3APC - chain A; structure by X-ray diffraction, 2.54 A resolution.

# Chain A
Molecule: Phosphatidylinositol-4,5-bisphosphate 3-kinase catalytic subunit gamma isoform
Organism: Homo sapiens
Notes: EC 2.7.1.153
UniProtKB: P48736 (PK3CG_HUMAN); numbering as in UniProt (aligned over 144-1102)
Chain sequence (966 residues; row label = number of the first residue in the row):
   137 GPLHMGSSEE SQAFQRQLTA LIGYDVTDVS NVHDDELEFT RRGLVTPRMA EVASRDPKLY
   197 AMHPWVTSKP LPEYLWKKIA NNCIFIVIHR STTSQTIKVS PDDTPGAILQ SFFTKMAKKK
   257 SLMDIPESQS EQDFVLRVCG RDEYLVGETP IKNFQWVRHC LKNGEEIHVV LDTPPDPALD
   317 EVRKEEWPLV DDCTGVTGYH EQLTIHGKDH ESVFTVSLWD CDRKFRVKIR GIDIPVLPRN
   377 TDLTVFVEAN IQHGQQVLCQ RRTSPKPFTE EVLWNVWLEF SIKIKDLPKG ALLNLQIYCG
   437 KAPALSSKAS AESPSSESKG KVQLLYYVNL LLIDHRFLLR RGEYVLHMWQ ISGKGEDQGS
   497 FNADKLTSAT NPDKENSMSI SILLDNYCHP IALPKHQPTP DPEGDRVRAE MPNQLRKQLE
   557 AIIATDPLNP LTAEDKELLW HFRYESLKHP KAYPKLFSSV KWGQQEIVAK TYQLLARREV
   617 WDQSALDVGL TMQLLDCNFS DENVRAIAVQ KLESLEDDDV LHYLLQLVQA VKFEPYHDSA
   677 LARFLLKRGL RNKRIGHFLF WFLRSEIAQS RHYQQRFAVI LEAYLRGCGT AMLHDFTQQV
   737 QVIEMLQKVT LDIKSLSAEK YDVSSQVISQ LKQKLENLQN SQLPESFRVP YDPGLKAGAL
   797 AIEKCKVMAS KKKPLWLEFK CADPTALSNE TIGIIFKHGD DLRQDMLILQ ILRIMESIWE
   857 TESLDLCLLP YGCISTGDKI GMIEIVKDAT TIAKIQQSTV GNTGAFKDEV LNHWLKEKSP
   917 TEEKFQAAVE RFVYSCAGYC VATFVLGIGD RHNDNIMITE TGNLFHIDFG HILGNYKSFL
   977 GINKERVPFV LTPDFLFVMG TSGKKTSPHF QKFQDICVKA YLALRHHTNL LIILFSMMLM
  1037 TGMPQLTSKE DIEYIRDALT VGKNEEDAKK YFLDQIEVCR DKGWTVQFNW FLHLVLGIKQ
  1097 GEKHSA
Not modelled in the structure: 137-143, 254-265, 322-356, 436-457, 490-496, 522-545, 755-757, 971-978, 1094-1102
Construct notes: expression tag (137-143)
UniProt features mapped onto this chain:
  - region: Val803 to Lys809 (G-loop), Gly943 to Asn951 (Catalytic loop), His962 to Thr988 (Activation loop)
  - binding site (ATP): Gly829 to Leu838, Leu864 to Thr872, Phe961 to Leu969
  - modified residue: Thr1024 (Phosphothreonine), Ser1101 (Phosphoserine)
Ligand contacts: MMD (5-(7-Methanesulfonyl-2-morpholin-4-yl-6,7-dihydro-5H-pyrrolo[2,3-d]pyrimidin-4-yl)-pyrimidin-2-ylamine): Met804, Ser806, Trp812, Ile831, Lys833, Asp836, Leu838, Asp841, Tyr867, Ile879, Glu880, Ile881, Val882, Thr887, Met953, Phe961, Ile963, Asp964

# Summary
Bound to chain A: compound MMD. Curated annotation (UniProt) lists 28 ATP-binding residues.
Chain A is Phosphatidylinositol-4,5-bisphosphate 3-kinase catalytic subunit gamma isoform (Homo sapiens); the
structure, Crystal structure of human PI3K-gamma in complex with CH5132799, was determined by X-ray
diffraction, deposited together with 3APD and 3APF.
